Entry 8TEQ (electron microscopy, 2.84 A resolution); this record covers chains A and B of the 30 polymer chains in the assembly.

[Chain A (and B)]
Protein: TRK-fused gene protein Low Complexity Domain G269V mutant
From: Purpureocillium lilacinum
Notes: chain B of this document is another copy of the same molecule, construct and numbering; everything in this record applies to it too
UniProtKB: chimeric construct of A0A2U3DNX3, Q92734: residues -5 to 230 from A0A2U3DNX3 (A0A2U3DNX3_PURLI) positions 1-236 (UniProt number = residue number + 6); residues 237-327 from Q92734 positions 237-327 (same numbers)
Sequence (358 residues; numbered -30 to 327; the number before each row is that of its first residue; numbers below 1 keep their minus sign (Met-30 is residue -30)):
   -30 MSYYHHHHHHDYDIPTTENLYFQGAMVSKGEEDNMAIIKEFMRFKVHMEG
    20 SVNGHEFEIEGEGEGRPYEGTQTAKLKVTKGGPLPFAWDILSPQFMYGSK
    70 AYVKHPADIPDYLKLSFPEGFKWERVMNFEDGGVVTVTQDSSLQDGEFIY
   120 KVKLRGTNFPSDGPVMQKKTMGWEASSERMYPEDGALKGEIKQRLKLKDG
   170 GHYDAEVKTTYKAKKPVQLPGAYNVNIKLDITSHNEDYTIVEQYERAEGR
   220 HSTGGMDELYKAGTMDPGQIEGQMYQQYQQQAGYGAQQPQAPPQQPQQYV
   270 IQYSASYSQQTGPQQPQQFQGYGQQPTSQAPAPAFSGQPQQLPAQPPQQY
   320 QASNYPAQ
Unresolved in the structure: -30 to 261, 291-327 (chain B: -30 to 264, 291-327)
Sequence notes: initiating methionine (-30); expression tag (-29 to -6); linker (231-236); engineered mutation Val269 (Gly in Q92734)
Reported in the primary citation:
  - contacts within the chain: Val269-Pro285 (hydrophobic contact)
  - disease-associated variants - G269V (citing earlier work)

[Interface between chain A and chain B]
Pairs across the interface - 9 pairs, chain A then chain B:
  Gln266(A) - Thr280(B)
  Tyr268(A) - Thr280(B)
  Tyr268(A) - Pro282(B)
  Ile270(A) - Gln284(B)
  Tyr272(A) - Gln284(B)
  Tyr272(A) - Gln286(B)
  Ser273(A) - Gln286(B)
  Ala274(A) - Gln286(B)
  Ala274(A) - Phe288(B)  hydrophobic
Other interface residues (no listed pair), chain B (6 interface residues in all): Gly281

[In short]
The chain A/chain B interface involves 6 residues from each chain. The paper reports contacts within the chain
involving Val269(A) and Pro285(A).
Chain A and chain B are both TRK-fused gene protein Low Complexity Domain G269V mutant (Purpureocillium
lilacinum); the structure, Tropomyosin-receptor kinase fused gene protein (TRK-fused gene protein; TFG) Low
Complexity Domain (residues 237-327) G269V mutant ..., was determined by electron microscopy, deposited
together with 8TER.
